6WEO - chains 0 and Y of the 3 polymer chains in the assembly; structure by X-ray diffraction, 2.60 A resolution.

# Chain 0
Molecule: Interleukin-10 receptor subunit beta
Source organism: Mus musculus
UniProt: Q61190 (I10R2_MOUSE); residues 20-220 here = UniProt positions 20-220
Sequence (204 residues; numbered 20 to 223; the number before each row is that of its first residue):
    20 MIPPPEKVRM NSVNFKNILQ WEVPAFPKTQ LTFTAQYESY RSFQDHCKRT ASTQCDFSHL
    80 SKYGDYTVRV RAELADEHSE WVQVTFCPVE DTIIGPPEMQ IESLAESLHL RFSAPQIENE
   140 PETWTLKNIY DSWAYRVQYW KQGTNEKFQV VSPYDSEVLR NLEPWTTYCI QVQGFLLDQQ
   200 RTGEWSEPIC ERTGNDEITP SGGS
Disordered / not traced: 213-223
Disulfide bonds: Cys66-Cys74, Cys188-Cys209
Sequence notes: conflict Gln49 (Asn in Q61190), Gln102 (Asn in Q61190), Gln161 (Asn in Q61190), Gln199 (Asn in Q61190); expression tag (221-223)
What the authors report for this chain:
  - binding site for N-acetylglucosamine: Glu141

# Chain Y
Molecule: Interleukin-22 receptor subunit alpha-1
Source organism: Mus musculus
UniProt: Q80XZ4 (I22R1_MOUSE); residue numbers follow UniProt; this construct covers 24-224
Sequence (204 residues; numbered 24 to 227; the number before each row is that of its first residue):
    24 LLQHVKFQSS NFENILTWDG GPASTSDTVY SVEYKKYGER KWLAKAGCQR ITQKFCDLTM
    84 ETRDHQEFYY AKVTAVSAGG PPVTKMTDRF SSLQHTTIKP PDVTCIPKVR SIQMLVHPTL
   144 TPVLSEDGHQ LTLEEIFHDL FYRLELHVNH TYQMHLEGKQ REYEFLGLTP DTEFLGSITI
   204 LTPILSKESA PYVCRVKTLP DGGS
Disordered / not traced: 225-227
Disulfide bonds: Cys71-Cys79, Cys128-Cys217
Covalently attached groups: glycan linked to Asn172
Sequence notes: conflict Asp80 (Asn in Q80XZ4), Asp87 (Asn in Q80XZ4), Gln89 (Thr in Q80XZ4); expression tag (225-227)
UniProt features mapped onto this chain:
  - glycosylation: Asn172 (N-linked (GlcNAc...) asparagine)

# Interface between chain 0 and chain Y
Contacting residue pairs (11; chain 0 residue first):
  Glu121(0) with Tyr175(Y)
  Leu123(0) with Tyr175(Y); Gly190(Y)
  Arg130(0) with Gln176(Y); His178(Y), hydrogen bond
  Tyr173(0) with Phe164(Y), hydrophobic; Glu180(Y); Lys182(Y)
  Asp174(0) with Glu180(Y), hydrogen bond (backbone-side chain)
  Ser175(0) with His178(Y), hydrogen bond (side chain-backbone); Glu180(Y), hydrogen bond (backbone-side chain)
Interface residues without a listed pair, chain 0 (7 interface residues in all): His128
Interface residues without a listed pair, chain Y (11 interface residues in all): Thr174, Met177, Leu179, Gly181

# Overview
7 residues of chain 0 and 11 residues of chain Y are in contact, with 4 hydrogen bonds. Among the polar pairs
are Arg130(0)-His178(Y), Asp174(0)-Glu180(Y) and Ser175(0)-His178(Y). From the paper: a binding site for
N-acetylglucosamine at Glu141(0).
Here chain 0 is Interleukin-10 receptor subunit beta and chain Y is Interleukin-22 receptor subunit alpha-1,
both from Mus musculus. Entry 6WEO (IL-22 Signaling Complex with IL-22R1 and IL-10Rbeta) was determined by
X-ray diffraction.
